PDB entry 7DD3 | electron microscopy, 3.20 A resolution | chains x and G of the 3 polymer chains in the assembly

[Chain x]
Molecule: PRP2 isoform 1
Organism: Saccharomyces cerevisiae
UniProtKB: A0A6A5Q5S8 (A0A6A5Q5S8_YEASX); residue numbers follow UniProt; this construct covers 1-876
Amino-acid sequence (876 residues; numbered 1 to 876; the number before each row is that of its first residue):
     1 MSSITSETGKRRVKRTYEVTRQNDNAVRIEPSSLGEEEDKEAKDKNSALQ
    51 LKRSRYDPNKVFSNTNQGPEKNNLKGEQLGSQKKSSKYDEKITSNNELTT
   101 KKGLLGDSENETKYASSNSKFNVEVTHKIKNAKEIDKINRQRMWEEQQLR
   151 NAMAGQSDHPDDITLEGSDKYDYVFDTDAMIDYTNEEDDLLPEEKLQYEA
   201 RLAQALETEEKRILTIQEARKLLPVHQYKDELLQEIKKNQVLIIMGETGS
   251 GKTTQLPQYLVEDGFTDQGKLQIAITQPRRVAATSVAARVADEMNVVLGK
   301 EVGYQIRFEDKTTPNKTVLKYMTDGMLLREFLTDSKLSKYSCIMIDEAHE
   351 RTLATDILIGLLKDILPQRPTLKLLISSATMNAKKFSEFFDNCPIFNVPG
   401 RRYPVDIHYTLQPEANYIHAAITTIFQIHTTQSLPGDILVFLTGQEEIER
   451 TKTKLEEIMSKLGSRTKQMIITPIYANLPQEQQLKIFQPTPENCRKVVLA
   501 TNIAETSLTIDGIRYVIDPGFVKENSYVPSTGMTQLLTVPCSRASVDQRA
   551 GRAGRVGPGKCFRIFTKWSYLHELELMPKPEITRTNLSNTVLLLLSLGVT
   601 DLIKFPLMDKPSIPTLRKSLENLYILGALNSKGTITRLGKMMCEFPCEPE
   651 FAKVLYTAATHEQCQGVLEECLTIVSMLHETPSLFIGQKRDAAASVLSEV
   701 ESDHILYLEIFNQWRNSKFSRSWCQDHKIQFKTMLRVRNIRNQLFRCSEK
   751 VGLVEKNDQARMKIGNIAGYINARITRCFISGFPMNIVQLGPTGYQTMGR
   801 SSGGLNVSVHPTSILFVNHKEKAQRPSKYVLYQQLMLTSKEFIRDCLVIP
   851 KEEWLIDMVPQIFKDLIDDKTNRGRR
Not modelled in the structure: 1-214, 868-876

[Chain G]
Molecule: pre-mRNA
Organism: Saccharomyces cerevisiae
Sequence (9 nucleotides; each row starts with the number of its first residue):
   528 UUUUUUUUU

[Chain x / chain G interface]
Contacting residue pairs - 42 pairs, chain x then chain G:
  Pro278(x) with U534(G), sugar contact
  Arg279(x) with U532(G), sugar contact; U533(G), hydrogen bond to the sugar; U534(G), phosphate contact
  Arg280(x) with U534(G), hydrogen bond to the phosphate; U535(G), salt bridge to the phosphate
  Arg307(x) with U535(G), hydrogen bond to the phosphate; U536(G), phosphate contact
  Thr323(x) with U534(G), phosphate contact; U535(G), hydrogen bond to the phosphate
  Asp324(x) with U534(G), hydrogen bond to the sugar
  Gly325(x) with U534(G), sugar contact; U535(G), sugar contact
  Met326(x) with U535(G), phosphate contact; U536(G), phosphate contact
  Arg329(x) with U535(G), hydrogen bond to the sugar; U536(G), hydrogen bond to the phosphate
  Gly444(x) with U531(G), phosphate contact
  Gln445(x) with U531(G), hydrogen bond to the phosphate
  Tyr475(x) with U532(G), phosphate contact
  Ala476(x) with U532(G), hydrogen bond to the phosphate
  Asn477(x) with U530(G), hydrogen bond to the sugar
  Thr501(x) with U531(G), hydrogen bond to the phosphate; U532(G), hydrogen bond to the phosphate
  Asn502(x) with U531(G), hydrogen bond to the sugar
  Ile503(x) with U533(G), phosphate contact
  Ser507(x) with U533(G), hydrogen bond to the phosphate
  Lys523(x) with U531(G), base contact
  Asn525(x) with U531(G), hydrogen bond to the base
  Leu536(x) with U531(G), base contact
  His679(x) with U535(G), base contact
  Pro682(x) with U530(G), base contact
  Gln743(x) with U536(G), hydrogen bond to the phosphate
  His810(x) with U529(G), sugar contact; U530(G), salt bridge to the phosphate
  Pro811(x) with U529(G), sugar contact
  Thr812(x) with U529(G), base contact
  Gln834(x) with U530(G), base contact
  Met836(x) with U530(G), phosphate contact
  Thr838(x) with U530(G), hydrogen bond to the phosphate
  Ser839(x) with U529(G), hydrogen bond to the phosphate
  Arg844(x) with U530(G), hydrogen bond to the phosphate
Also at the interface, not in a pair above, chain x (43 interface residues in all): Val281, Ile306, Thr443, Glu446, Glu524, Asn589, Pro646, Cys647, Glu648, Thr681, Phe842
Also at the interface, not in a pair above, chain G (9 interface residues in all): U528

[Overview]
Chain x and chain G form an interface of 43 and 9 residues respectively; the contacts include 19 hydrogen
bonds and 2 salt bridges. Polar pairs include Asn525(x)-U531(G), Arg279(x)-U533(G) and Asp324(x)-U534(G).
Chain x is PRP2 isoform 1 and chain G is pre-mRNA, both from Saccharomyces cerevisiae; the structure, Cryo-EM
structure of the pre-mRNA-loaded DEAH-box ATPase/helicase Prp2 in complex with Spp2, was determined by
electron microscopy, deposited together with 7DCO, 7DCP, 7DCQ and 7DCR.
